Entry 6S09 (X-ray diffraction, 1.50 A resolution); this record covers chain F.

# Chain F
Protein: FimA
From: Escherichia coli
UniProt: M4YRT1 (M4YRT1_ECOLX); residues 1-141 here correspond to UniProt positions 42-182 (UniProt number = residue number + 41)
Chain sequence (166 residues; row label = number of the first residue in the row):
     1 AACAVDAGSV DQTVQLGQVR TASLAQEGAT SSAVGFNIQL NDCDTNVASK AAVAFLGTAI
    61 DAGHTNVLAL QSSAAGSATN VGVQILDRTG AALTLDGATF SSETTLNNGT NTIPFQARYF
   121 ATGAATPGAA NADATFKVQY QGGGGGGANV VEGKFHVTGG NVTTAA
Sequence notes: expression tag (142-166)
Disulfide bonds: Cys3-Cys43

# Summary
Chain F is FimA (Escherichia coli); the structure, C-terminally extended and N-terminally truncated variant of
FimA E. coli at 1.5 Angstrom resolution, was determined by X-ray diffraction, deposited together with 6R74 and
6R7E.
